7SKY - chain B; structure by X-ray diffraction, 1.37 A resolution.

== Chain B ==
Protein: Pertussis toxin subunit 1
Source organism: Bordetella pertussis
Notes: EC 2.4.2.-, 2.4.2.30
UniProt: P04977 (TOX1_BORPE); residues 2-182 here correspond to UniProt positions 36-216 (UniProt number = residue number + 34)
Chain sequence (184 residues; row label = number of the first residue in the row; numbers below 1 keep their minus sign (Gly-1 is residue -1)):
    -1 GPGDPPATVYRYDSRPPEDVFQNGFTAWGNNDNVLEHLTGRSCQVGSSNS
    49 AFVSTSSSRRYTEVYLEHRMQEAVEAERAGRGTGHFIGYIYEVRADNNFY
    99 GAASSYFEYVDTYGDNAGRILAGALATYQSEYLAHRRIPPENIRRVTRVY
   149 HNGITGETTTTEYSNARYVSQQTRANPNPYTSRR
Unresolved in the structure: -1 to 0, 181-182
Sequence notes: expression tag (-1 to 1); variant Glu34 (Asp68 in P04977)
Residues lining bound ligands: NAD (nicotinamide-adenine-dinucleotide): Tyr8, Arg9, Tyr10, Asp11, Ser12, Arg13, Thr24, Ala25, Trp26, His35, Leu36, Gly38, Cys41, Gln42, Ser52, Thr53, Ser54, Tyr59, Thr60, Tyr63, Glu129
UniProt features mapped onto this chain:
  - active site: His35, Glu129
  - binding site (NAD(+)): Trp26
What the authors report for this chain:
  - binding site for NAD: Arg9, Tyr10, Cys41, Gln42, Ser52 to Ser54, Tyr59, Tyr63
  - catalytic residues: Glu129
  - mutagenesis - Y59A, E129D: abolished catalytic activity
  - mutagenesis - C41S, S54Q, V62Y: unchanged catalytic activity
  - mutagenesis - Y63A: decreased catalytic activity
  - mutagenesis - Q127D: decreased catalytic activity on HsGalphai3

== In short ==
Ligands of chain B: NAD. UniProt lists active-site residues His35 and Glu129 and NAD+-binding residue Trp26.
From the paper: the catalytic residue Glu129; Y59A and E129D abolish catalytic activity; 7 substitutions were
tested in all.
Chain B is Pertussis toxin subunit 1 (Bordetella pertussis); the structure, Pertussis toxin S1 bound to NAD+,
was determined by X-ray diffraction together with 7SKI, 7SKK, 7SNE and 7U6Z from the same study.
